8CF7 - chains B and C of the 3 polymer chains in the assembly; structure by X-ray diffraction, 1.14 A resolution.

# Chain B (and C)
Protein: Rsl-R5
Organism: Ralstonia solanacearum
Notes: chain C of this document is another copy of the same molecule, construct and numbering; everything in this record applies to it too
Amino-acid sequence (90 residues; numbered 1 to 90; the number before each row is that of its first residue):
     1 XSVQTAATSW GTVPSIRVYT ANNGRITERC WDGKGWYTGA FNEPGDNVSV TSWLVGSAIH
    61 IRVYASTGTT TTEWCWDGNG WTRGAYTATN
Disordered / not traced: 90 (chain C: fully traced)
Modified / non-standard residues: SNM (N,N-dimethyl-L-serine) at position 1; Lys34 (N-dimethyl-lysine; MLY)
Ligand contacts: QQ7 (cucurbit[7]uril): Asp32, Lys34, Gly35, Trp36, Tyr37

# How chain B and chain C interact
Contacting residue pairs - 39 pairs, chain B then chain C:
  SNM_1(B) - Gly68(C)
  Ser2(B) - Asp46(C)
  Ser2(B) - Asn47(C)
  Ser2(B) - Ser66(C)
  Ser2(B) - Gly68(C)
  Val3(B) - Asn47(C)
  Val3(B) - Ser66(C)
  Val3(B) - Gly68(C)  hydrogen bond (backbone-backbone)
  Val3(B) - Thr69(C)
  Val3(B) - Thr71(C)
  Gln4(B) - Asn47(C)
  Thr5(B) - Asn47(C)  hydrogen bond (backbone-side chain)
  Thr5(B) - Ser49(C)  hydrogen bond
  Thr5(B) - Tyr64(C)
  Thr5(B) - Ser66(C)
  Ala6(B) - Ser49(C)
  Ala7(B) - Ser49(C)
  Ala7(B) - Val50(C)
  Ala7(B) - Tyr64(C)  hydrophobic
  Thr8(B) - Thr51(C)
  Ser9(B) - Thr51(C)  hydrogen bond
  Ser9(B) - Ser52(C)
  Ser9(B) - Trp53(C)
  Pro14(B) - Trp53(C)
  Ile16(B) - Tyr64(C)
  Val18(B) - Tyr64(C)
  Val18(B) - Tyr86(C)
  Thr20(B) - Tyr86(C)
  Asn22(B) - Thr69(C)
  Arg29(B) - Tyr86(C)
  Arg29(B) - Thr87(C)  hydrogen bond (side chain-backbone)
  Arg29(B) - Ala88(C)  hydrogen bond (side chain-backbone)
  Arg29(B) - Thr89(C)  hydrogen bond (side chain-backbone)
  Arg29(B) - Asn90(C)  hydrogen bond
  Trp36(B) - Tyr64(C)
  Trp36(B) - Glu73(C)
  Trp36(B) - Ala85(C)
  Trp36(B) - Tyr86(C)
  Thr38(B) - Asn90(C)
Other interface residues (no listed pair), chain C (22 interface residues in all): Val48, Arg62, Thr67

# In short
Chain B and chain C form an interface of 17 and 22 residues respectively, with 8 hydrogen bonds. Among the
polar pairs are Thr5(B)-Asn47(C), Thr5(B)-Ser49(C) and Ser9(B)-Thr51(C). Ligands of chain B: compound QQ7.
Both chains are Rsl-R5 (Ralstonia solanacearum). Entry 8CF7 (Dimethylated RSL-R5 in complex with
cucurbit[7]uril, C121 sheet assembly) was determined by X-ray diffraction together with 8CF6 from the same
study.
